5CSF - chains B and C of the 3 polymer chains in the assembly; structure by X-ray diffraction, 2.40 A resolution.

# Chain B
Name: Protein S100-B
Organism: Homo sapiens
UniProt: P04271 (S100B_HUMAN); residues 0-91 here correspond to UniProt positions 1-92 (UniProt number = residue number + 1)
Chain sequence (95 residues; row label = number of the first residue in the row; numbers below 1 keep their minus sign (Gly-3 is residue -3)):
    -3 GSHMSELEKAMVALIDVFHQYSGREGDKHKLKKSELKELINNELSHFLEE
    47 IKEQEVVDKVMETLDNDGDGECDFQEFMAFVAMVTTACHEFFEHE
Unresolved in the structure: -3 to -2, 89-91
Differences from the reference sequence: expression tag (-3 to -1)
Ion coordination: Ca2+ site 1: Ser18, Glu21, Asp23, Lys26, Glu31; Ca2+ site 2: Asp61, Asp63, Asp65, Glu67, Glu72

# Chain C
Name: Ribosomal protein S6 kinase alpha-1
Organism: Homo sapiens
Notes: EC 2.7.11.1
UniProt: Q15418 (KS6A1_HUMAN); residue numbers follow UniProt; this construct covers 683-735
Chain sequence (55 residues; numbered 681 to 735; the number before each row is that of its first residue):
   681 GSQSQLSHQDLQLVKGAMAATYSALNSSKPTPQLKPIESSILAQRRVRKL
   731 PSTTL
Unresolved in the structure: 681-696, 705-724, 732-735
Differences from the reference sequence: expression tag (681-682)

# How chain B and chain C interact
Residue-residue contacts (8):
  His42(B) with Met698(C)
  Phe43(B) with Met698(C); Ala699(C), hydrogen bond (backbone-backbone)
  Leu44(B) with Met698(C); Ala699(C)
  Glu45(B) with Ala699(C), hydrogen bond (backbone-backbone)
  Thr59(B) with Ser703(C)
  Met79(B) with Ala704(C)
Interface residues without a listed pair, chain B (9 interface residues in all): Ser41, Val52, Val56
Interface residues without a listed pair, chain C (6 interface residues in all): Ala700, Thr701
The authors on this interface:
  - interface residues, chain C: Ala697(C)

# In short
Chain B and chain C form an interface of 9 and 6 residues respectively; the contacts include 2 hydrogen bonds.
Main-chain hydrogen bonds include Phe43(B)-Ala699(C) and Glu45(B)-Ala699(C). Ser18(B), Glu21(B), Asp23(B),
Lys26(B) and Glu31(B) form the Ca2+ site 1. Asp61(B), Asp63(B), Asp65(B), Glu67(B) and Glu72(B) form the Ca2+
site 2. The paper reports the interface residue Ala697(C).
Here chain B is Protein S100-B and chain C is Ribosomal protein S6 kinase alpha-1, both from Homo sapiens.
Entry 5CSF (S100B-RSK1 crystal structure A) was determined by X-ray diffraction, deposited together with 5CSI,
5CSJ and 5CSN.
